PDB entry 9AVV | electron microscopy, 2.09 A resolution | chains A and F of the 7 polymer chains in the assembly

== Chain A ==
Name: Acetylcholine receptor subunit alpha
From: Bos taurus
Reference sequence: P02709 (ACHA_BOVIN); numbering as in UniProt (aligned over 21-457)
Amino-acid sequence (437 residues; each row starts with the number of its first residue):
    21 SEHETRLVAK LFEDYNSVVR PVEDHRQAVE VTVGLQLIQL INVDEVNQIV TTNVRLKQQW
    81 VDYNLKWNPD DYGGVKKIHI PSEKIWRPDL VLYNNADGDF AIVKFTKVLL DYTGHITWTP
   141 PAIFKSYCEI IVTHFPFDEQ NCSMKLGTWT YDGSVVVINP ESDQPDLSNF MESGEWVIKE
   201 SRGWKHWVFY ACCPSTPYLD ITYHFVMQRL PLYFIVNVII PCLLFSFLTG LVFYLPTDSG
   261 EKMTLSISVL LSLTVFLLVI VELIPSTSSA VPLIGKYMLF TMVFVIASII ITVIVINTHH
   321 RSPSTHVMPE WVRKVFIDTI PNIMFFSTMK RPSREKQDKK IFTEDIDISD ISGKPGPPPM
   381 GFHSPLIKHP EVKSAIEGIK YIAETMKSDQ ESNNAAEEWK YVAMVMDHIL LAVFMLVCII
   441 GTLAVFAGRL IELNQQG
Not modelled in the structure: 350-385, 457
Disulfide bonds: Cys148-Cys162
Swiss-Prot annotation at these positions:
  - glycosylation: Asn161 (N-linked (GlcNAc...) asparagine)

== Chain F ==
Name: Toxin
From: synthetic construct
Amino-acid sequence (62 residues; row label = number of the first residue in the row; numbers below 1 keep their minus sign (Gly-1 is residue -1)):
    -1 GSMICYNQQS SQPPTTKTCS ETSCYKKTWR DHRGTIIERG CGCPKVKPGI KLHCCRTDKC
    59 NN
Not modelled in the structure: -1
Disulfide bonds: Cys3-Cys22, Cys17-Cys39, Cys41-Cys52, Cys53-Cys58

== Interface between chain A and chain F ==
Pairs across the interface (19; chain A residue first):
  Trp207(A) - Gln7(F)  hydrogen bond (backbone-side chain)
  Val208(A) - Gln7(F)
  Val208(A) - Ile34(F)  hydrophobic
  Phe209(A) - Gln7(F)  hydrogen bond (backbone-side chain)
  Phe209(A) - Ser8(F)  hydrogen bond (backbone-side chain)
  Phe209(A) - Gln10(F)
  Phe209(A) - Ile34(F)
  Tyr210(A) - Ser8(F)
  Tyr210(A) - Asp29(F)  hydrogen bond
  Tyr210(A) - Arg31(F)  hydrogen bond
  Tyr210(A) - Gly32(F)
  Tyr210(A) - Thr33(F)
  Tyr210(A) - Ile34(F)  hydrophobic
  Ala211(A) - Ser8(F)  hydrogen bond (backbone-side chain)
  Ala211(A) - Ser9(F)  hydrogen bond (backbone-side chain)
  Ala211(A) - Thr33(F)  hydrogen bond (backbone-backbone)
  Pro214(A) - Ser9(F)
  Pro214(A) - Gln10(F)  hydrogen bond (backbone-side chain)
  Tyr218(A) - Arg31(F)

== In short ==
Chain A and chain F form an interface of 7 and 9 residues respectively, with 9 hydrogen bonds. Polar pairs
include Trp207(A)-Gln7(F), Phe209(A)-Gln7(F) and Phe209(A)-Ser8(F).
Chain A is Acetylcholine receptor subunit alpha (Bos taurus) and chain F is Toxin (synthetic construct); the
structure, Bovine adult muscle nAChR resting state, was determined by electron microscopy (same publication as
9AVU, 9AWJ and 9AWK).
